PDB entry 8WHB | electron microscopy, 3.17 A resolution | chains D and J of the 10 polymer chains in the assembly

== Chain D ==
Name: Histone H2B.6
Organism: Arabidopsis thaliana
Reference sequence: O23629 (H2B6_ARATH); residues 0-149 here correspond to UniProt positions 1-150 (UniProt number = residue number + 1)
Chain sequence (150 residues; each row starts with the number of its first residue; numbering starts at 0):
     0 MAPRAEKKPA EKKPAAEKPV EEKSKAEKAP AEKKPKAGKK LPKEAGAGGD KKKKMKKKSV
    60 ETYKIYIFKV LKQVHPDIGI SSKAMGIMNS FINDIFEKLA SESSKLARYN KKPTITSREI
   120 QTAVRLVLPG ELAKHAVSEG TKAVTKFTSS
Disordered / not traced: 0-60
Curated features (UniProtKB/Swiss-Prot):
  - modified residue: Ala1 (N,N,N-trimethylalanine), Lys6 (N6-acetyllysine), Lys11 (N6-acetyllysine), Lys12 (N6,N6-dimethyllysine), Lys27 (N6-acetyllysine), Lys32 (N6-acetyllysine), Lys38 (N6-acetyllysine), Lys39 (N6-acetyllysine)
  - cross-link: Lys145 (Glycyl lysine isopeptide (Lys-Gly) (interchain with G-Cter in ubiquitin))

== Chain J ==
Molecule: antisense strand (147-nt DNA)
Sequence (147 nucleotides; each row starts with the number of its first residue):
     1 ATCGGATGTA TATATCTGAC ACGTGCCTGG AGACTAGGGA GTAATCCCCT TGGGCGGTTA
    61 AACGCGGGGG ACAGCGCGTA CGTGCGTTTA AGCGGTGCTA GAGCTGTCTA CGACCAATTG
   121 AGCGGCCTCG GCACCGGGAT TCTCGAT
Disordered / not traced: 135-147

== How chain D and chain J interact ==
Pairs across the interface (10; chain D residue first):
  Phe67(D) with DA21(J), phosphate contact
  Gly78(D) with DA21(J), phosphate contact
  Ile79(D) with DC20(J), sugar contact; DA21(J), phosphate contact
  Ser80(D) with DC20(J), phosphate contact
  Ser81(D) with DC20(J), hydrogen bond to the phosphate
  Lys111(D) with DA40(J), phosphate contact
  Pro112(D) with DG39(J), phosphate contact; DA40(J), phosphate contact
  Thr113(D) with DA40(J), phosphate contact

== Overview ==
8 residues of chain D and 4 residues of chain J are in contact, with 1 hydrogen bond. Its one hydrogen-bonded
contact is Ser81(D)-DC20(J).
Here chain D is Histone H2B.6 (Arabidopsis thaliana) and chain J is antisense strand (147-nt DNA). Entry 8WHB
(Structure of nucleosome core particle of Arabidopsis thaliana) was determined by electron microscopy (same
publication as 8WH5, 8WH8, 8WH9 and 8WHA).
